8Y3O - chains C and A of the 9 polymer chains in the assembly; structure by electron microscopy, 2.75 A resolution.

[Chain C (and A)]
Protein: B646L
Source organism: African swine fever virus
Notes: chain A of this document is another copy of the same molecule, construct and numbering; everything in this record applies to it too
Reference sequence: Q5IZK2 (Q5IZK2_ASF); residues 1-646 here = UniProt positions 1-646
Sequence (693 residues; numbered -46 to 646; the number before each row is that of its first residue; numbers below 1 keep their minus sign (Met-46 is residue -46)):
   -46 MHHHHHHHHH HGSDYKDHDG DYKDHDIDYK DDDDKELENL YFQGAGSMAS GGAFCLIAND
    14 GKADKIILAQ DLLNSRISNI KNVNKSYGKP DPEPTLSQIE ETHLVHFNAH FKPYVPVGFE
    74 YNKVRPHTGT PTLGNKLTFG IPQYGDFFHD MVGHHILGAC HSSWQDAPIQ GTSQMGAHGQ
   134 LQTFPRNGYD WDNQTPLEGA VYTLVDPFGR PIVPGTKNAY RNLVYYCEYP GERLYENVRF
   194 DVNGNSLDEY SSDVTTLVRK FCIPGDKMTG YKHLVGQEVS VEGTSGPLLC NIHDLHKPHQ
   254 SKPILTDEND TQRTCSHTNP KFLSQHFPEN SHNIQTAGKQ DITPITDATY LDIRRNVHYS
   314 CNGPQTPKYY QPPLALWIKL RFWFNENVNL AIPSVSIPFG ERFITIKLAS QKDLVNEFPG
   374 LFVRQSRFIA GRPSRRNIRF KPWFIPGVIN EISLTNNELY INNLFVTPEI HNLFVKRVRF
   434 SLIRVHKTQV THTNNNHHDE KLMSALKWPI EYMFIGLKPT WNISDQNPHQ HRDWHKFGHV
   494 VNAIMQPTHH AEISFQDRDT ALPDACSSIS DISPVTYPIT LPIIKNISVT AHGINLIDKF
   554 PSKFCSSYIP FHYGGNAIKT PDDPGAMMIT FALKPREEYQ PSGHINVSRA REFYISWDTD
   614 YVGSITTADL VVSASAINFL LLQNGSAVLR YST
Not modelled in the structure: -46 to 70, 249-303, 420-434, 599-605, 635-646
Construct notes: expression tag (-46 to 0)

[How chain C and chain A interact]
Residue-residue contacts (124; chain C residue first):
  Phe72(C) with Thr583(A); Ala585(A); Leu586(A), hydrophobic
  Glu73(C) with Ile547(A)
  Tyr74(C) with Tyr561(A); Tyr566(A), hydrogen bond
  Lys76(C) with Phe553(A)
  Asp103(C) with Tyr561(A); His565(A), salt bridge
  Val105(C) with Tyr561(A), hydrophobic
  Asp219(C) with Pro217(A); Lys572(A)
  Lys220(C) with Pro563(A), hydrogen bond (side chain-backbone); Phe564(A); Tyr566(A), hydrogen bond (side chain-backbone); Gly568(A), hydrogen bond (side chain-backbone); Ile571(A), hydrogen bond (side chain-backbone); Thr573(A)
  Thr222(C) with Thr573(A); Pro574(A)
  Gly223(C) with Ser560(A); Thr573(A)
  Tyr224(C) with Phe564(A), hydrophobic
  His226(C) with Lys556(A); Ser560(A)
  Leu227(C) with Ser560(A); Tyr561(A); Phe564(A), hydrophobic
  Val234(C) with Tyr530(A); Pro531(A); Ile532(A), hydrophobic
  Glu235(C) with Tyr530(A); Pro531(A)
  Gly236(C) with Thr529(A); Tyr530(A)
  Thr237(C) with Pro527(A); Val528(A); Thr529(A), hydrogen bond (backbone-backbone)
  Ser238(C) with Pro527(A)
  Gly239(C) with Ser526(A)
  Pro240(C) with Phe161(A); Leu176(A), hydrophobic; Pro320(A); Phe371(A)
  Leu241(C) with Phe161(A)
  Leu242(C) with Phe161(A), hydrophobic; Arg163(A)
  Asp305(C) with Asn315(A), hydrogen bond
  Ile306(C) with Phe161(A), hydrophobic; Asn315(A); Thr319(A); Pro320(A); Lys321(A)
  Arg307(C) with Val234(A); Ser313(A), hydrogen bond (side chain-backbone); Cys314(A); Asn315(A)
  Arg308(C) with Glu231(A), salt bridge; Ser313(A), hydrogen bond (backbone-side chain); Cys314(A), hydrogen bond (backbone-backbone); Gln318(A); Thr319(A); Pro320(A)
  Asn309(C) with Tyr312(A)
  Val310(C) with Tyr312(A), hydrogen bond (backbone-backbone); Cys314(A), hydrophobic
  His311(C) with Val528(A); Tyr530(A)
  Tyr312(C) with Tyr312(A), hydrophobic; Tyr530(A)
  Ser313(C) with Met498(A); Tyr530(A)
  Trp330(C) with Pro554(A), hydrophobic; Lys556(A); Phe557(A), hydrophobic
  Lys332(C) with Phe564(A); His565(A), hydrogen bond
  Arg377(C) with Glu505(A), salt bridge
  Phe381(C) with Ser507(A); Gln509(A); Asp510(A); Thr513(A)
  Arg389(C) with Glu505(A); Ser507(A); Thr513(A), hydrogen bond (side chain-backbone); Ala514(A); Leu515(A)
  Ile391(C) with Glu505(A)
  Tyr413(C) with Pro554(A)
  Asn415(C) with Tyr566(A), hydrogen bond
  Trp474(C) with Leu248(A)
  Pro481(C) with Leu248(A)
  His492(C) with Asp247(A), salt bridge
  Val494(C) with Ile245(A), hydrophobic; His246(A); Asp247(A)
  Asn495(C) with Asn244(A); Ile245(A); His246(A), hydrogen bond (backbone-backbone)
  Ala496(C) with Asn244(A); Ile245(A), hydrophobic; Arg307(A)
  Ile497(C) with Asn244(A), hydrogen bond (backbone-backbone); His246(A)
  Met498(C) with Cys243(A), hydrophobic; Arg307(A)
  His502(C) with His502(A); His503(A)
  Ala504(C) with Ala504(A), hydrophobic
  Ile506(C) with Ile506(A), hydrophobic
  Phe508(C) with Ile506(A), hydrophobic; Ser507(A); Phe508(A), hydrophobic
  Ala518(C) with Ile506(A), hydrophobic; Ser507(A)
  Ser520(C) with Ala504(A); Glu505(A); Ile506(A)
  Ile522(C) with His503(A); Ala504(A), hydrophobic; Glu505(A)
  Tyr530(C) with Asn309(A)
  Ile532(C) with Arg307(A)
  Asn569(C) with Asn569(A)
Other interface residues (no listed pair), chain C (61 interface residues in all): Val232, Asn338, Ser387, Cys519
Other interface residues (no listed pair), chain A (68 interface residues in all): Pro160, Ser233, Pro516, Asp575, Phe584

[Overview]
61 residues of chain C face 68 of chain A across their interface, with 16 hydrogen bonds and 4 salt bridges.
Polar contacts include Asp103(C)-His565(A), Arg308(C)-Glu231(A) and Arg377(C)-Glu505(A).
Both chains are B646L (African swine fever virus). Entry 8Y3O (ASFV p72 in complex with Fab B1) was determined
by electron microscopy, deposited together with 8ZL9, 8Y3P, 8Y3Q and 8Y3R.
